Entry 7NZ3 (electron microscopy, 11.00 A resolution (very low resolution: no residue pairs are listed; an interface is given only as per-side residue counts)); this record covers chains J1 and N1 of the 24 polymer chains in the assembly.

== Chain J1 ==
Name: Macrodomain Ter protein
From: Photorhabdus thracensis
UniProt: A0A0F7LUV5 (A0A0F7LUV5_9GAMM); numbering as in UniProt (aligned over 1-151)
Sequence (151 residues; row label = number of the first residue in the row):
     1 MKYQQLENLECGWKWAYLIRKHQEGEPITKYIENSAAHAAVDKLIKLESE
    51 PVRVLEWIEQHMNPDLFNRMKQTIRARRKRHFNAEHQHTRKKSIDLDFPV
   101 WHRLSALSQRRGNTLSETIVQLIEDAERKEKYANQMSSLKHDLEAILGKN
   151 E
Not modelled in the structure: 136-151

== Chain N1 ==
Molecule: matS2 DNA 80 b, oligo FBA770
Sequence (80 nucleotides; numbered 1 to 80; the number before each row is that of its first residue):
     1 TGCCGTTACAATGTAACAGTGGCGGGTAATCCAGAGCCAGACGAGCACTA
    51 CGAACAACTAATGCCTACTTTACAGGCGAG
Not modelled in the structure: 79-80

== Chain J1 / chain N1 interface ==
At this resolution (11 A) residue pairs are not listed: 15 residues of chain J1 and 10 of chain N1 lie at the interface.

== Overview ==
The interface between chain J1 and chain N1 involves 15 residues on one side and 10 on the other.
Here chain J1 is Macrodomain Ter protein (Photorhabdus thracensis) and chain N1 is matS2 DNA 80 b, oligo
FBA770. Entry 7NZ3 (Cryo-EM structure of apposed MukBEF-MatP monomers on DNA) was determined by electron
microscopy together with 7NYW, 7NYX, 7NYY, 7NYZ, 7NZ0, 7NZ2 and 7NZ4 from the same study.
